Entry 2HKM (X-ray diffraction, 1.50 A resolution); this record covers chains D and B of the 4 polymer chains in the assembly.

[Chain D]
Name: Aromatic amine dehydrogenase
Source organism: Alcaligenes faecalis
Notes: EC 1.4.99.4; fragment: AADH subunit alpha (residues 73-433)
UniProtKB: P84887 (AAUA_ALCFA); numbering as in UniProt (aligned over 48-182)
Amino-acid sequence (135 residues; each row starts with the number of its first residue):
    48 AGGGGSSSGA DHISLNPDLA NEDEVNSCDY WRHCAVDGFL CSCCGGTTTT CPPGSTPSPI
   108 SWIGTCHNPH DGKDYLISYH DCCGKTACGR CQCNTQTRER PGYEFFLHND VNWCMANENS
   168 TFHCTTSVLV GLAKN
Not modelled in the structure: 48-70, 181-182
Modified positions: W109 (2-amino-3-(6,7-dioxo-6,7-dihydro-1H-indol-3-yl)-propionic acid; TRQ)
Disulfides: C75-C140, C81-C113, C88-C171, C90-C138, C91-C135, C98-C129, C130-C161
Glycans and other covalent adducts: covalent link W109-W160; 2-phenylethylamine (PEA) linked to W109
Small-molecule neighbours: 2-phenylethylamine (PEA): D84, D128, N156, D157, V158, N159, F169, T172
UniProt features mapped onto this chain:
  - active site: W109 (Tryptophylquinone 6'-substrate hemiaminal intermediate), D128 (Proton acceptor)
  - binding site (substrate): D84, N156 to V158
  - site: T172 (Transition state stabilizer)
  - modified residue: W109 (Tryptophylquinone)
  - cross-link: W109 to W160 (Tryptophan tryptophylquinone (Trp-Trp))

[Chain B]
Name: Aromatic amine dehydrogenase
Source organism: Alcaligenes faecalis
Notes: EC 1.4.99.4; fragment: AADH subunit beta (residues 48-182)
UniProtKB: P84888 (AAUB_ALCFA); residues 72-432 here correspond to UniProt positions 29-389 (UniProt number = residue number - 43)
Amino-acid sequence (362 residues; row label = number of the first residue in the row):
    72 PREVLTGGHS VSAPQENRIY VMDSVFMHLT ESRVHVYDYT NGKFLGMVPT AFNGHVQVSN
   132 DGKKIYTMTT YHERITRGKR SDVVEVWDAD KLTFEKEISL PPKRVQGLNY DGLFRQTTDG
   192 KFIVLQNASP ATSIGIVDVA KGDYVEDVTA AAGCWSVIPQ PNRPRSFMTI CGDGGLLTIN
   252 LGEDGKVASQ SRSKQMFSVK DDPIFIAPAL DKDKAHFVSY YGNVYSADFS GDEVKVDGPW
   312 SLLNDEDKAK NWVPGGYNLV GLHRASGRMY VFMHPDGKEG THKFPAAEIW VMDTKTKQRV
   372 ARIPGRDALS MTIDQQRNLM LTLDGGNVNV YDISQPEPKL LRTIEGAAEA SLQVQFHPVG
   432 GT
Not modelled in the structure: 72-73
Disulfides: C225-C242
Small-molecule neighbours: 2-phenylethylamine (PEA): F97, L100, G178, L179

[How chain D and chain B interact]
Pairs across the interface (67; chain D residue first):
  F86(D) - F97(B)  hydrophobic
  I107(D) - P201(B)
  G131(D) - T147(B)
  K132(D) - T147(B)
  T133(D) - T101(B)
  T133(D) - T147(B)
  A134(D) - F97(B)
  A134(D) - M98(B)
  G136(D) - M98(B)
  Q139(D) - F97(B)
  N141(D) - Y328(B)  hydrogen bond
  Q143(D) - G351(B)
  Q143(D) - H353(B)
  Q143(D) - K354(B)
  T144(D) - G351(B)
  R145(D) - E350(B)  hydrogen bond (backbone-side chain)
  E146(D) - Y291(B)  hydrogen bond (backbone-side chain)
  E146(D) - H353(B)  salt bridge
  E146(D) - K354(B)  salt bridge
  R147(D) - P274(B)
  R147(D) - Y291(B)
  R147(D) - E350(B)  salt bridge
  P148(D) - I275(B)
  P148(D) - I277(B)  hydrophobic
  P148(D) - Y291(B)
  G149(D) - W226(B)
  Y150(D) - W226(B)
  Y150(D) - I241(B)  hydrophobic
  Y150(D) - G243(B)
  Y150(D) - F268(B)
  Y150(D) - P274(B)
  Y150(D) - I275(B)  hydrogen bond (side chain-backbone)
  Y150(D) - I277(B)  hydrophobic
  E151(D) - V270(B)
  F152(D) - A199(B)  hydrophobic
  F152(D) - P201(B)
  F152(D) - W226(B)  hydrophobic
  N156(D) - K354(B)  hydrogen bond
  D157(D) - G178(B)
  D157(D) - L179(B)  hydrogen bond (backbone-backbone)
  D157(D) - Y181(B)  hydrogen bond
  D157(D) - Y328(B)
  D157(D) - K354(B)  salt bridge
  V158(D) - Q177(B)
  V158(D) - G178(B)
  V158(D) - W226(B)  hydrophobic
  N159(D) - F123(B)
  N159(D) - Q177(B)  hydrogen bond (backbone-backbone)
  W160(D) - P201(B)  hydrophobic
  M162(D) - R151(B)  hydrogen bond (backbone-side chain)
  M162(D) - Q177(B)
  M162(D) - A199(B)
  M162(D) - P201(B)  hydrophobic
  A163(D) - S200(B)
  N166(D) - H143(B)  hydrogen bond
  N166(D) - I146(B)  hydrogen bond (side chain-backbone)
  N166(D) - T147(B)  hydrogen bond (side chain-backbone)
  N166(D) - R148(B)
  S167(D) - F123(B)
  S167(D) - H143(B)
  S167(D) - R151(B)
  S167(D) - Q177(B)  hydrogen bond
  T168(D) - T101(B)
  T168(D) - I146(B)  hydrogen bond (side chain-backbone)
  T168(D) - T147(B)
  F169(D) - F97(B)  hydrophobic
  F169(D) - F123(B)
Interface residues without a listed pair, chain D (34 interface residues in all): D84, F153, H155, E165
Interface residues without a listed pair, chain B (36 interface residues in all): T141, V176, T203, G224, C242, Y292

[Overview]
34 residues of chain D and 36 residues of chain B are in contact; the contacts include 14 hydrogen bonds and 4
salt bridges. Polar contacts include E146(D)-H353(B), E146(D)-K354(B) and R147(D)-E350(B). Bound to chain B:
2-phenylethylamine. 2-phenylethylamine is covalently linked to W109(D).
Chain D is Aromatic amine dehydrogenase and chain B is Aromatic amine dehydrogenase, both from Alcaligenes
faecalis; the structure, Crystal structure of the Schiff base intermediate in the reductive half-reaction of
aromatic amine dehydrogenase (AADH) ..., was determined by X-ray diffraction.
